PDB entry 2WMB | X-ray diffraction, 2.60 A resolution | chains B and I of the 3 polymer chains in the assembly

# Chain B
Protein: Cyclin-A2
Source organism: Homo sapiens
UniProtKB: P20248 (CCNA2_HUMAN); numbering as in UniProt (aligned over 174-432)
Chain sequence (259 residues; numbered 174 to 432; the number before each row is that of its first residue):
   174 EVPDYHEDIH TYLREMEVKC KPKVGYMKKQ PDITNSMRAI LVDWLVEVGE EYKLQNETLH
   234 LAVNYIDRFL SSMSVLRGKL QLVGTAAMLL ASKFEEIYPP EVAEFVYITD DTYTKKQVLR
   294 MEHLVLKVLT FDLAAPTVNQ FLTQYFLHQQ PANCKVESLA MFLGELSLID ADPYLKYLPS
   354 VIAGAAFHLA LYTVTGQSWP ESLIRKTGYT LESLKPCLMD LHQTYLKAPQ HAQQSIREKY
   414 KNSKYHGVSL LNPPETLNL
Disordered / not traced: 174

# Chain I
Protein: Linear rklfd
Chain sequence (5 residues; row label = number of the first residue in the row):
    30 RKLFD

# Interface between chain B and chain I
Contacting residue pairs - 15 pairs, chain B then chain I:
  Met-210(B) / Phe-33(I)
  Ile-213(B) / Phe-33(I)  hydrophobic
  Leu-214(B) / Leu-32(I)  hydrophobic
  Trp-217(B) / Arg-30(I)
  Glu-220(B) / Arg-30(I)  salt bridge
  Arg-250(B) / Phe-33(I)
  Leu-253(B) / Phe-33(I)  hydrophobic
  Gln-254(B) / Arg-30(I)  hydrogen bond (side chain-backbone)
  Gln-254(B) / Lys-31(I)
  Gln-254(B) / Leu-32(I)  hydrogen bond (side chain-backbone)
  Ile-281(B) / Arg-30(I)  hydrogen bond (backbone-backbone)
  Thr-282(B) / Arg-30(I)
  Thr-282(B) / Lys-31(I)  hydrogen bond (backbone-backbone)
  Asp-283(B) / Arg-30(I)
  Thr-285(B) / Lys-31(I)

# Overview
The interface between chain B and chain I involves 12 residues on one side and 4 on the other; the contacts
include 4 hydrogen bonds and 1 salt bridge. Polar contacts include Glu-220(B)/Arg-30(I), Gln-254(B)/Arg-30(I)
and Gln-254(B)/Leu-32(I).
Chain B is Cyclin-A2 (Homo sapiens) and chain I is Linear rklfd; the structure, Structural and thermodynamic
consequences of cyclization of peptide ligands for the recruitment site of cyclin A, was determined by X-ray
diffraction.
